PDB entry 8G9U | electron microscopy, 3.00 A resolution | chains A and L of the 17 polymer chains in the assembly

== Chain A ==
Protein: CRISPR-associated protein, Csd2 family
Source organism: Neisseria lactamica
Reference sequence: D0W8X6 (D0W8X6_NEILA); residues 2-283 here = UniProt positions 2-283
Sequence (283 residues; row label = number of the first residue in the row):
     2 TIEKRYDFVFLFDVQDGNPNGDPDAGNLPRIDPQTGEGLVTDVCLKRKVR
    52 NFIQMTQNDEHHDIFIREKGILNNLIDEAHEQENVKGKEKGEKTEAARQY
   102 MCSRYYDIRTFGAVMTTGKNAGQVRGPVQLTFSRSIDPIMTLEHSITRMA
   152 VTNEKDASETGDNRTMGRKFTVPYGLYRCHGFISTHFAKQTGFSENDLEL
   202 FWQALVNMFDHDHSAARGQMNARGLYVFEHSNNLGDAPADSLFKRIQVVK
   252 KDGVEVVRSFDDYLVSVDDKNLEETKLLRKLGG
Sequence notes: expression tag (284)

== Chain L ==
Molecule: Traget strand DNA
Sequence (53 nucleotides; numbered 7 to 59; the number before each row is that of its first residue):
     7 AGGAGGGCGAGGGCGATGCCACCTACGGCAAGCTGACCCTGAAGTTCATC
    57 TGC
Sequence notes: expression tag (7-8)

== How chain A and chain L interact ==
Contacting residue pairs (23; chain A residue first):
  Asp25(A) - DC29(L)  base contact
  Asn74(A) - DC32(L)  hydrogen bond to the phosphate
  Val115(A) - DA31(L)  base contact
  Val115(A) - DC32(L)  base contact
  Thr117(A) - DC32(L)  hydrogen bond to the base
  Thr118(A) - DA31(L)  phosphate contact
  Thr118(A) - DC32(L)  phosphate contact
  Ser146(A) - DT23(L)  base contact
  Arg149(A) - DG24(L)  base contact
  Arg149(A) - DC25(L)  base contact
  Thr153(A) - DC25(L)  phosphate contact
  Asn154(A) - DC26(L)  phosphate contact
  Lys156(A) - DC25(L)  sugar contact
  Asp163(A) - DG21(L)  base contact
  Arg165(A) - DG21(L)  base contact
  Arg165(A) - DA22(L)  sugar contact
  Thr166(A) - DG24(L)  base contact
  Met167(A) - DA22(L)  base contact
  Met167(A) - DT23(L)  base contact
  Gly168(A) - DT23(L)  hydrogen bond to the sugar
  Gly168(A) - DG24(L)  base contact
  Arg169(A) - DT23(L)  base contact
  Arg169(A) - DG24(L)  hydrogen bond to the base
Also at the interface, not in a pair above, chain A (17 interface residues in all): Gly119

== Summary ==
Chain A and chain L form an interface of 17 and 9 residues respectively, with 4 hydrogen bonds. Among the
polar pairs are Thr117(A)-DC32(L), Arg169(A)-DG24(L) and Gly168(A)-DT23(L).
Here chain A is CRISPR-associated protein, Csd2 family (Neisseria lactamica) and chain L is Traget strand DNA.
Entry 8G9U (Exploiting Activation and Inactivation Mechanisms in Type I-C CRISPR-Cas3 for Genome Editing
Applications) was determined by electron microscopy, deposited together with 8G9S, 8G9T, 8GAF, 8GAM and 8GAN.
